PDB entry 5GKX | X-ray diffraction, 2.01 A resolution | chains A and B

[Chain A (and B)]
Molecule: Uncharacterized protein
Source organism: Thermococcus onnurineus (strain NA1)
Notes: chain B of this document is another copy of the same molecule, construct and numbering; everything in this record applies to it too
UniProtKB: B6YTD8 (B6YTD8_THEON); numbering as in UniProt (aligned over 12-268)
Sequence (259 residues; row label = number of the first residue in the row):
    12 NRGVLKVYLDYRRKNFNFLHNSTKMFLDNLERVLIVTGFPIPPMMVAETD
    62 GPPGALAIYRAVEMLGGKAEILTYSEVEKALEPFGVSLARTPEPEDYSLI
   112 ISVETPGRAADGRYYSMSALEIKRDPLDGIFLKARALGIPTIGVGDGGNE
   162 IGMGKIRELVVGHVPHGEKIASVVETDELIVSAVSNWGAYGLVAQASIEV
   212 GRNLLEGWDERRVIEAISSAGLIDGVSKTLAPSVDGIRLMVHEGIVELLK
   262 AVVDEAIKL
Sequence notes: expression tag (269-270)
From the paper describing this entry:
  - catalytic residues: Glu59 (proposed by the authors, not directly observed)
  - catalytic residues: Asp157

[Interface between chain A and chain B]
Contacting residue pairs (11; chain A residue first):
  Pro54(A) with Asp39(B)
  Met55(A) with Leu38(B); Asp39(B)
  Lys239(A) with Leu38(B); Asp39(B), salt bridge; Glu210(B); Val211(B)
  Thr240(A) with Glu210(B), hydrogen bond (backbone-backbone); Val211(B)
  Leu241(A) with Leu76(B), hydrophobic; Val211(B), hydrogen bond (backbone-backbone)
Also at the interface, not in a pair above, chain B (6 interface residues in all): Asn40

[In short]
5 residues of chain A and 6 residues of chain B are in contact, with 2 hydrogen bonds and 1 salt bridge. Polar
pairs include Lys239(A)-Asp39(B), Thr240(A)-Glu210(B) and Leu241(A)-Val211(B). From the paper: catalytic
residues Glu59(A) and Asp157(A).
Both chains are Uncharacterized protein (Thermococcus onnurineus (strain NA1)). Entry 5GKX (Crystal structure
of TON_0340, apo form) was determined by X-ray diffraction together with 5GL2 and 5GL3 from the same study.
